Entry 7BTQ (electron microscopy, 4.54 A resolution (low resolution: residue-level contacts below are approximate; hydrogen-bond / salt-bridge calls are withheld)); this record covers chains D and E of the 6 polymer chains in the assembly.

[Chain D]
Protein: Type I restriction enzyme EcoR124II M protein
Source organism: Escherichia coli
Notes: EC 2.1.1.72
UniProtKB: P10484 (T1M1_ECOLX); residue numbers follow UniProt; this construct covers 1-520
Chain sequence (520 residues; each row starts with the number of its first residue):
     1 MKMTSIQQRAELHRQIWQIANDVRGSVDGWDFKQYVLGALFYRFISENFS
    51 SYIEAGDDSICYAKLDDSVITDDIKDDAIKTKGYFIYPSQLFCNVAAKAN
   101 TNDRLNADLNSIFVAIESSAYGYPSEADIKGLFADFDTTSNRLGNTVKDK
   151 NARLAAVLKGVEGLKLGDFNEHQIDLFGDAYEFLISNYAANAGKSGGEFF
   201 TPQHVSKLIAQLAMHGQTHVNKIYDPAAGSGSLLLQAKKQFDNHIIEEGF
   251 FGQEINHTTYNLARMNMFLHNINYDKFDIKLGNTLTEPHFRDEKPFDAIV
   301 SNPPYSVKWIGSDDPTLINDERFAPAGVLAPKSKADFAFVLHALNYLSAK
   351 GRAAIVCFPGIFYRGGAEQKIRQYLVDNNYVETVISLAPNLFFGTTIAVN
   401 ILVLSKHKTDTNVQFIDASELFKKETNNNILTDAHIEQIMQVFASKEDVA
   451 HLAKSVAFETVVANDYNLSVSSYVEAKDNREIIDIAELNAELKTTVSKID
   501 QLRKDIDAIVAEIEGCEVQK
Unresolved in the structure: 1-9, 57-70, 168-173, 191-197, 511-520
UniProt features mapped onto this chain:
  - region: Glu-481 to Val-510 (C-terminal tail)
  - binding site (S-adenosyl-L-methionine): Glu-198 to Gln-203, Ser-230 to Ser-232, Glu-254
  - mutagenesis: Asp-135 to Thr-146 (Little change in holoenzyme assembly, no DNA restriction), Ala-476 to Val-510 (Almost complete loss of holoenzyme assembly, no DNA restriction)

[Chain E]
Protein: Type-1 restriction enzyme EcoR124II specificity protein
Source organism: Escherichia coli
UniProtKB: P10485 (T1S1_ECOLX); numbering as in UniProt (aligned over 1-404)
Chain sequence (404 residues; each row starts with the number of its first residue):
     1 MSEMSYLEKLLDGVEVEWLPLGEITKYEQPTKYLVKAKDYHDTYTIPVLT
    51 AGKTFILGYTNETHGIYQASKAPVIIFDDFTTANKWVDFDFKAKSSAMKM
   101 VTSCDDNKTLLKYVYYWLNTLPSEFAEGDHKRQWISNYSQKKIPIPCPDN
   151 PEKSLAIQSEIVRILDKFTALTAELTAELNMRKKQYNYYRDQLLSFKEGE
   201 VEWKTLGEIGKWYGGGTPSKNKIEFWENGSIPWISPKDMGRTLVDSSEDY
   251 ITEEAVLHSSTKLIPANSIAIVVRSSILDKVLPSALIKVPATLNQDMKAV
   301 IPHENILVKYIYHMIGSRGSDILRAAKKTGGSVASIDSKKLFSFKIPVPN
   351 INEQQRIVEILDKFDTLTNSITEGLPREIELRQKQYEYYRDLLFSFPKPE
   401 TVSN
Unresolved in the structure: 1-12, 397-404
UniProt features mapped onto this chain:
  - mutagenesis: Leu-179 (L179LTAEL: Alters sequence specificity from 5'-GAAN(6)RTCG-3' to 5'-GAAN(7)RTCG-3')

[Chain D / chain E interface]
Pairs across the interface (34; chain D residue first):
  Pro-359(D) / Gly-330(E)
  Pro-359(D) / Gly-331(E)
  Gly-360(D) / Gly-331(E)
  Phe-362(D) / Thr-329(E)
  Phe-362(D) / Gly-330(E)
  Glu-420(D) / Asp-39(E)
  Phe-422(D) / Ala-37(E)
  Phe-422(D) / Lys-38(E)
  Asn-429(D) / Lys-38(E)
  Leu-468(D) / Lys-328(E)
  Ser-469(D) / Lys-328(E)
  Val-470(D) / Lys-328(E)
  Glu-481(D) / Lys-184(E)
  Glu-481(D) / Tyr-188(E)
  Ile-483(D) / Tyr-188(E)
  Ile-483(D) / Gln-192(E)
  Ala-490(D) / Arg-182(E)
  Lys-493(D) / Glu-174(E)
  Lys-493(D) / Glu-178(E)
  Lys-493(D) / Met-181(E)
  Ser-497(D) / Leu-171(E)
  Ser-497(D) / Glu-174(E)
  Asp-500(D) / Leu-171(E)
  Gln-501(D) / Leu-171(E)
  Gln-501(D) / Glu-378(E)
  Gln-501(D) / Arg-382(E)
  Arg-503(D) / Lys-167(E)
  Lys-504(D) / Phe-168(E)
  Lys-504(D) / Leu-171(E)
  Lys-504(D) / Arg-382(E)
  Lys-504(D) / Gln-385(E)
  Asp-507(D) / Ile-164(E)
  Asp-507(D) / Phe-168(E)
  Val-510(D) / Leu-392(E)
Interface residues without a listed pair, chain D (29 interface residues in all): Asn-428, Ile-430, Lys-477, Arg-480, Ile-482, Ala-486, Asn-489, Val-496, Ala-508
Interface residues without a listed pair, chain E (28 interface residues in all): Lys-36, Asp-42, Ala-177, Gln-185, Ser-332, Tyr-389

[Overview]
The interface between chain D and chain E involves 29 residues on one side and 28 on the other. UniProt lists
10 S-adenosyl-L-methionine-binding residues and 12 mutagenesis sites on chain D; one mutagenesis site on chain
E.
Chain D is Type I restriction enzyme EcoR124II M protein and chain E is Type-1 restriction enzyme EcoR124II
specificity protein, both from Escherichia coli; the structure, EcoR124I-DNA in the Restriction-Alleviation
State, was determined by electron microscopy (same publication as 7BST, 7BTO, 7BTP and 7BTR).
